PDB entry 6KPB | X-ray diffraction, 2.40 A resolution | chains C and B

# Chain C
Molecule: Scarecrow-like protein 3
From: Arabidopsis thaliana
Reference sequence: Q9LPR8 (SCL3_ARATH); numbering as in UniProt (aligned over 1-482)
Amino-acid sequence (484 residues; each row starts with the number of its first residue; numbers below 1 keep their minus sign (Gly-1 is residue -1)):
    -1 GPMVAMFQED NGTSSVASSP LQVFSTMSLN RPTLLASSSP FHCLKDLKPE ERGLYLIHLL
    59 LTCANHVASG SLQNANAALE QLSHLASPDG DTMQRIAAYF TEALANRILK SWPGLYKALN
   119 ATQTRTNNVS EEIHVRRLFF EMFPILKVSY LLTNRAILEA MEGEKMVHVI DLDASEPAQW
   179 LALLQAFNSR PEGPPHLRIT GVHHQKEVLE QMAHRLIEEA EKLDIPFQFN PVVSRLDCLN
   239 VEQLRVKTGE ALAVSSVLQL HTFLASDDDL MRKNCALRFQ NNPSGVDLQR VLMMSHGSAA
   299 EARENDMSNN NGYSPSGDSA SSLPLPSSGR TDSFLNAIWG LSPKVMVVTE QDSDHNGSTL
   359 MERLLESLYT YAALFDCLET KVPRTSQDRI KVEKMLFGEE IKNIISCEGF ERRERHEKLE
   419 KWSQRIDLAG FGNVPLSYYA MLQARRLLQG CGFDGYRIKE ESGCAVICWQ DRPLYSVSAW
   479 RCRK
Disordered / not traced: -1 to 44, 265-324
Sequence notes: expression tag (-1 to 0)
Swiss-Prot annotation at these positions:
  - region: Gln209 to Gln241 (Leucine repeat II (LRII))
  - motif: Val165 to Asp169 (VHIID)

# Chain B
Molecule: Peptide from Zinc finger protein JACKDAW
Reference sequence: Q700D2 (IDD10_ARATH); residues 367-383 here = UniProt positions 367-383
Amino-acid sequence (17 residues; each row starts with the number of its first residue):
   367 SPMSATALLQ KAAQMGS
Disordered / not traced: 367-368, 383

# Interface between chain C and chain B
Pairs across the interface - 13 pairs, chain C then chain B:
  Leu52(C) with Leu374(B); Ala378(B), hydrophobic
  Ile55(C) with Leu374(B); Leu375(B), hydrophobic
  Thr90(C) with Ala371(B)
  Leu366(C) with Leu375(B)
  Tyr367(C) with Leu375(B), hydrogen bond (side chain-backbone); Ala379(B)
  Ala370(C) with Thr372(B); Leu375(B), hydrophobic
  Ala371(C) with Thr372(B)
  Asp374(C) with Ser370(B); Thr372(B), hydrogen bond
Interface residues without a listed pair, chain C (11 interface residues in all): Glu48, Gly51, Met91
Interface residues without a listed pair, chain B (9 interface residues in all): Gln376, Met381

# Overview
11 residues of chain C face 9 of chain B across their interface; the contacts include 2 hydrogen bonds. Polar
pairs include Tyr367(C)-Leu375(B) and Asp374(C)-Thr372(B).
Chain C is Scarecrow-like protein 3 (Arabidopsis thaliana) and chain B is Peptide from Zinc finger protein
JACKDAW; the structure, The crystal structure of the JACKDAW/IDD10 bound to the homodimeric SCL3, was
determined by X-ray diffraction.
